Entry 6YI0 (X-ray diffraction, 1.65 A resolution); this record covers chains AAA and BBB.

Chain AAA (and BBB):
Molecule: Histidine triad nucleotide-binding protein 2, mitochondrial
From: Homo sapiens
Notes: EC 3.-.-.-; chain BBB of this document is another copy of the same molecule, construct and numbering; everything in this record applies to it too
UniProtKB: Q9BX68 (HINT2_HUMAN); numbering as in UniProt (aligned over 1-163)
Sequence (163 residues; numbered 1 to 163; the number before each row is that of its first residue):
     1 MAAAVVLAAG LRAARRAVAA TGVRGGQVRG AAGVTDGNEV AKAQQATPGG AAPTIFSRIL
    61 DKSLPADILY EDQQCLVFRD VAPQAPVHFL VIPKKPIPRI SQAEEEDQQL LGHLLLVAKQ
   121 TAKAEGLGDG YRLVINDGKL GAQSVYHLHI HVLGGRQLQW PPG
Disordered / not traced: 1-51 (chain BBB: 1-61)
Swiss-Prot annotation at these positions:
  - motif: His147 to His151 (Histidine triad motif)
  - active site: His149 (Tele-AMP-histidine intermediate)
  - binding site (AMP): Ser63, Asp80, Asn136, Ala142 to Val145, His149 to His151
  - modified residue (N6-acetyllysine): Lys119, Lys139
  - mutagenesis: His149 (H149A: Loss of adenosine phosphoramidase activity)

How chain AAA and chain BBB interact:
Residue-residue contacts - 100 pairs, chain AAA then chain BBB:
  Gln84(AAA) - Trp160(BBB)
  Gln84(AAA) - Pro161(BBB)
  Ile100(AAA) - Lys119(BBB)
  Ile100(AAA) - Tyr131(BBB)
  Ser101(AAA) - Lys119(BBB)
  Ser101(AAA) - Tyr131(BBB)
  Ala103(AAA) - Lys119(BBB)  hydrogen bond (backbone-side chain)
  Glu104(AAA) - Leu116(BBB)
  Glu104(AAA) - Lys119(BBB)  salt bridge
  Gln108(AAA) - Gln109(BBB)  hydrogen bond (side chain-backbone)
  Gln108(AAA) - Gly112(BBB)
  Gln108(AAA) - His113(BBB)
  Gln108(AAA) - Leu116(BBB)
  Gln109(AAA) - Gln108(BBB)  hydrogen bond (backbone-side chain)
  Gln109(AAA) - Gln109(BBB)
  Leu111(AAA) - Gly112(BBB)
  Leu111(AAA) - Leu116(BBB)  hydrophobic
  Gly112(AAA) - Gln108(BBB)
  Gly112(AAA) - Leu111(BBB)
  Gly112(AAA) - Gly112(BBB)
  His113(AAA) - Gln108(BBB)
  Leu115(AAA) - Leu111(BBB)
  Leu115(AAA) - Leu115(BBB)  hydrophobic
  Leu116(AAA) - Glu104(BBB)
  Leu116(AAA) - Glu105(BBB)
  Leu116(AAA) - Gln108(BBB)
  Leu116(AAA) - Leu111(BBB)  hydrophobic
  Lys119(AAA) - Ile100(BBB)
  Lys119(AAA) - Ala103(BBB)  hydrogen bond (side chain-backbone)
  Lys119(AAA) - Glu104(BBB)  salt bridge
  Lys123(AAA) - Ser101(BBB)  hydrogen bond (side chain-backbone)
  Gly128(AAA) - Arg99(BBB)
  Asp129(AAA) - Lys139(BBB)  hydrogen bond (backbone-backbone)
  Asp129(AAA) - Leu140(BBB)  hydrogen bond (backbone-backbone)
  Gly130(AAA) - Asp137(BBB)
  Gly130(AAA) - Leu140(BBB)
  Tyr131(AAA) - Ile100(BBB)
  Tyr131(AAA) - Ser101(BBB)
  Tyr131(AAA) - Asn136(BBB)
  Tyr131(AAA) - Asp137(BBB)  hydrogen bond (backbone-backbone)
  Tyr131(AAA) - Gly141(BBB)
  Arg132(AAA) - Val134(BBB)
  Arg132(AAA) - Ile135(BBB)
  Arg132(AAA) - Asn136(BBB)  hydrogen bond
  Arg132(AAA) - Gly141(BBB)  hydrogen bond (side chain-backbone)
  Arg132(AAA) - Ala142(BBB)
  Arg132(AAA) - Pro162(BBB)  hydrogen bond (side chain-backbone)
  Arg132(AAA) - Gly163(BBB)
  Leu133(AAA) - Leu133(BBB)
  Leu133(AAA) - Val134(BBB)
  Leu133(AAA) - Ile135(BBB)  hydrogen bond (backbone-backbone)
  Val134(AAA) - Arg132(BBB)
  Val134(AAA) - Leu133(BBB)
  Val134(AAA) - Pro162(BBB)  hydrophobic
  Ile135(AAA) - Arg132(BBB)
  Ile135(AAA) - Leu133(BBB)  hydrogen bond (backbone-backbone)
  Asn136(AAA) - Tyr131(BBB)
  Asn136(AAA) - Arg132(BBB)  hydrogen bond
  Asn136(AAA) - Trp160(BBB)
  Asp137(AAA) - Gly130(BBB)
  Asp137(AAA) - Tyr131(BBB)  hydrogen bond (backbone-backbone)
  Lys139(AAA) - Asp129(BBB)  hydrogen bond (backbone-backbone)
  Lys139(AAA) - Gln157(BBB)
  Leu140(AAA) - Asp129(BBB)  hydrogen bond (backbone-backbone)
  Leu140(AAA) - Gly130(BBB)
  Leu140(AAA) - Arg156(BBB)
  Leu140(AAA) - Gln157(BBB)
  Leu140(AAA) - Leu158(BBB)  hydrogen bond (backbone-backbone)
  Gly141(AAA) - Gly130(BBB)
  Gly141(AAA) - Tyr131(BBB)
  Gly141(AAA) - Arg132(BBB)  hydrogen bond (backbone-side chain)
  Ala142(AAA) - Arg132(BBB)
  Ala142(AAA) - Gln157(BBB)
  Ala142(AAA) - Leu158(BBB)
  His151(AAA) - Trp160(BBB)
  Arg156(AAA) - Leu140(BBB)
  Arg156(AAA) - Gly163(BBB)  hydrogen bond (side chain-backbone)
  Gln157(AAA) - Lys139(BBB)  hydrogen bond (side chain-backbone)
  Gln157(AAA) - Leu140(BBB)  hydrogen bond (side chain-backbone)
  Gln157(AAA) - Ala142(BBB)
  Leu158(AAA) - Leu140(BBB)  hydrogen bond (backbone-backbone)
  Leu158(AAA) - Ala142(BBB)
  Leu158(AAA) - Gly163(BBB)
  Gln159(AAA) - Gly163(BBB)  hydrogen bond (backbone-backbone)
  Trp160(AAA) - Gln84(BBB)
  Trp160(AAA) - Asn136(BBB)
  Trp160(AAA) - His151(BBB)
  Pro161(AAA) - Gln84(BBB)
  Pro161(AAA) - Gly163(BBB)
  Pro162(AAA) - Arg132(BBB)  hydrogen bond (backbone-side chain)
  Pro162(AAA) - Val134(BBB)  hydrophobic
  Pro162(AAA) - Pro162(BBB)
  Pro162(AAA) - Gly163(BBB)
  Gly163(AAA) - Arg132(BBB)
  Gly163(AAA) - Arg156(BBB)  hydrogen bond (backbone-side chain)
  Gly163(AAA) - Leu158(BBB)
  Gly163(AAA) - Gln159(BBB)  hydrogen bond (backbone-backbone)
  Gly163(AAA) - Pro161(BBB)
  Gly163(AAA) - Pro162(BBB)
  Gly163(AAA) - Gly163(BBB)
Also at the interface, not in a pair above, chain AAA (42 interface residues in all): His88, Arg99, Glu105, Gly138, Leu153
Also at the interface, not in a pair above, chain BBB (41 interface residues in all): His88, Gly128, Gly138, Leu153

Summary:
Chain AAA and chain BBB form an interface of 42 and 41 residues respectively, with 27 hydrogen bonds and 2
salt bridges. Polar pairs include Glu104(AAA)-Lys119(BBB), Ala103(AAA)-Lys119(BBB) and
Gln108(AAA)-Gln109(BBB). UniProt lists active-site residue His149(AAA), 10 AMP-binding residues and one
mutagenesis site on chain AAA.
Both chains are Histidine triad nucleotide-binding protein 2, mitochondrial (Homo sapiens). Entry 6YI0 (Human
histidine triad nucleotide-binding protein 2 (hHINT2) refined to 1.65 A in P41212 space group) was determined
by X-ray diffraction, deposited together with 6YVP, 6YPR, 6YPX, 6YQD and 6YQM.
